1M00 - chains A and B; structure by X-ray diffraction, 2.05 A resolution.

Chain A (and B):
Molecule: Nitric-oxide synthase
Organism: Rattus norvegicus
Notes: EC 1.14.13.39; fragment: heme domain; chain B of this document is another copy of the same molecule, construct and numbering; everything in this record applies to it too
UniProtKB: P29476 (NOS1_RAT); numbering as in UniProt (aligned over 299-717)
Amino-acid sequence (419 residues; each row starts with the number of its first residue):
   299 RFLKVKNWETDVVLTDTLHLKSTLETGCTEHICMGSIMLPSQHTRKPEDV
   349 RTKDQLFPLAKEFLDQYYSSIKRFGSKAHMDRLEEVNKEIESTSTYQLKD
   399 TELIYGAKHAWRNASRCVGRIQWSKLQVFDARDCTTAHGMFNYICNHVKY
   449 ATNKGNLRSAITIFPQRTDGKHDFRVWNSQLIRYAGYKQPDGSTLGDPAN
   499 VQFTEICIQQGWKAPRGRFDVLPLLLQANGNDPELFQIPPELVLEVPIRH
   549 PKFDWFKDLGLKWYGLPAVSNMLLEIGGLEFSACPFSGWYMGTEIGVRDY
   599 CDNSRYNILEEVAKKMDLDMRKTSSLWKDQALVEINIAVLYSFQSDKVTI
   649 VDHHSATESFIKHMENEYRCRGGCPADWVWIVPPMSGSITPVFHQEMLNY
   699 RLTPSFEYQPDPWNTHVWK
Disordered / not traced: 339-349, 717 (chain B: 339-347)
Curated features (UniProtKB/Swiss-Prot):
  - binding site ((6R)-L-erythro-5,6,7,8-tetrahydrobiopterin): Ser-334, Val-677, Trp-678, Phe-691
  - binding site (heme b): Cys-415, Tyr-706
  - binding site (L-arginine): Gln-478, Trp-587, Tyr-588, Glu-592
  - mutagenesis: Tyr-588 (Y588F: No decrease in nitric-oxide synthase activity; Y588H: 50% decrease of nitric-oxide synthase activity; Y588S: 30% decrease of nitric-oxide synthase activity)
Ion coordination: Zn2+: Cys-326, Cys-331 (shared with Cys-326(B), Cys-331(B) of chain B); heme Fe near Cys-415 (its only coordinating residue here)
Residues lining bound ligands:
  - N-butyl-n'-hydroxyguanidine (BHH): Gln-478, Pro-565, Ala-566, Val-567, Ser-585, Gly-586, Trp-587, Tyr-588, Glu-592
  - tetrahydrobiopterin (H4B), molecule 1: Trp-306, Trp-676, Phe-691, His-692, Gln-693, Glu-694
  - tetrahydrobiopterin (H4B), molecule 2: Ser-334, Met-336, Arg-596, Val-677, Trp-678
  - heme (HEM): Trp-409, Ala-412, Arg-414, Cys-415, Val-416, Gly-417, Leu-424, Ser-457, Met-570, Phe-584, Ser-585, Gly-586, Trp-587, Met-589, Glu-592, Val-649, Trp-678, Phe-704, Tyr-706

How chain A and chain B interact:
Residue-residue contacts (123; chain A residue first):
  Leu-301(A) with Ile-330(B), hydrophobic
  Trp-306(A) with Met-336(B), hydrogen bond; Leu-337(B), hydrophobic
  Glu-307(A) with Asn-601(B), hydrogen bond; Ser-602(B), hydrogen bond (backbone-side chain)
  Ser-320(A) with His-329(B)
  Thr-321(A) with His-329(B)
  Leu-322(A) with His-329(B)
  Glu-323(A) with Glu-328(B)
  Thr-324(A) with Thr-327(B), hydrogen bond (side chain-backbone); Glu-328(B), hydrogen bond (backbone-backbone); His-329(B); Ile-330(B)
  Cys-326(A) with Cys-326(B), hydrophobic; Thr-327(B); Glu-328(B); Cys-331(B), hydrophobic
  Thr-327(A) with Thr-324(B), hydrogen bond (backbone-side chain); Cys-326(B)
  Glu-328(A) with Glu-323(B); Thr-324(B), hydrogen bond (backbone-backbone); Cys-326(B), hydrogen bond (backbone-backbone); Glu-328(B)
  His-329(A) with Ser-320(B); Thr-321(B), hydrogen bond (side chain-backbone); Leu-322(B), hydrogen bond (side chain-backbone); Thr-324(B); Tyr-698(B)
  Ile-330(A) with Leu-301(B), hydrophobic; Thr-324(B); Leu-696(B), hydrophobic; Asn-697(B); Tyr-698(B), hydrophobic
  Cys-331(A) with Cys-326(B), hydrophobic; Cys-331(B), hydrophobic; Leu-696(B); Asn-697(B), hydrogen bond (backbone-backbone)
  Met-332(A) with Leu-696(B), hydrophobic
  Gly-333(A) with Cys-331(B)
  Ser-334(A) with Trp-676(B); Glu-694(B); Met-695(B), hydrogen bond (side chain-backbone)
  Ile-335(A) with Glu-694(B); Met-695(B)
  Met-336(A) with Trp-306(B); Glu-694(B), hydrogen bond (backbone-side chain)
  Leu-337(A) with Trp-306(B), hydrophobic
  Val-595(A) with Ser-686(B)
  Arg-596(A) with Ser-686(B); Phe-691(B); His-692(B)
  Asp-600(A) with Ser-686(B); His-692(B)
  Asn-601(A) with Glu-307(B), hydrogen bond
  Leu-607(A) with Ile-687(B), hydrophobic
  Lys-620(A) with Gln-642(B), hydrogen bond
  Thr-621(A) with Asp-650(B), hydrogen bond; His-652(B); Ser-653(B), hydrogen bond
  Ser-622(A) with Leu-638(B); Gln-642(B), hydrogen bond; Asp-650(B)
  Ser-623(A) with Ile-635(B)
  Leu-624(A) with Val-631(B); Asn-634(B); Ile-635(B), hydrophobic; Leu-638(B), hydrophobic; His-651(B)
  Asp-627(A) with His-651(B), salt bridge; His-652(B), salt bridge; Met-683(B); Ser-684(B), hydrogen bond
  Gln-628(A) with Val-631(B); Glu-632(B), hydrogen bond; Ile-635(B)
  Leu-630(A) with Ile-687(B), hydrophobic
  Val-631(A) with Asp-627(B); Gln-628(B); Val-631(B), hydrophobic
  Glu-632(A) with Gln-628(B), hydrogen bond
  Asn-634(A) with Leu-624(B)
  Ile-635(A) with Ser-623(B); Leu-624(B), hydrophobic; Gln-628(B)
  Leu-638(A) with Ser-622(B)
  Gln-642(A) with Ser-622(B), hydrogen bond
  Asp-650(A) with Thr-621(B), hydrogen bond; Ser-622(B), hydrogen bond (side chain-backbone)
  His-651(A) with Leu-624(B); Asp-627(B), salt bridge
  His-652(A) with Thr-621(B); Leu-624(B); Asp-627(B), salt bridge
  Trp-676(A) with Ser-334(B); Val-677(B), hydrophobic
  Val-677(A) with Trp-676(B), hydrophobic
  Pro-682(A) with Ser-684(B); Gly-685(B), hydrogen bond (backbone-backbone); Ser-686(B), hydrogen bond (backbone-backbone)
  Met-683(A) with Asp-627(B); Ser-684(B)
  Ser-684(A) with Asp-627(B), hydrogen bond; Pro-682(B); Met-683(B); Ser-684(B)
  Gly-685(A) with Pro-682(B), hydrogen bond (backbone-backbone)
  Ser-686(A) with Val-595(B); Arg-596(B); Pro-682(B), hydrogen bond (backbone-backbone)
  Phe-691(A) with Arg-596(B)
  His-692(A) with Arg-596(B); Asp-600(B), salt bridge
  Glu-694(A) with Ser-334(B); Ile-335(B); Met-336(B), hydrogen bond (side chain-backbone)
  Met-695(A) with Ser-334(B), hydrogen bond (backbone-side chain)
  Leu-696(A) with Ile-330(B), hydrophobic; Cys-331(B); Met-332(B), hydrophobic; Ile-335(B), hydrophobic
  Asn-697(A) with Ile-330(B); Cys-331(B), hydrogen bond (backbone-backbone)
  Tyr-698(A) with His-329(B)
Other interface residues (no listed pair), chain A (62 interface residues in all): His-317, Cys-599, Ser-602, Lys-626, Ser-653, Ile-687
Other interface residues (no listed pair), chain B (65 interface residues in all): Val-303, His-317, Gly-325, Gly-333, Cys-599, Leu-607, Lys-620, Lys-626, Leu-630, Gln-693

In short:
The interface between chain A and chain B involves 62 residues on one side and 65 on the other; the contacts
include 32 hydrogen bonds and 5 salt bridges. Among the polar pairs are Asp-627(A)/His-651(B),
Asp-627(A)/His-652(B) and His-692(A)/Asp-600(B). Chain A binds heme, tetrahydrobiopterin and
N-butyl-n'-hydroxyguanidine.
Chain A and chain B are both Nitric-oxide synthase (Rattus norvegicus); the structure, Rat neuronal NOS heme
domain with N-butyl-N'-hydroxyguanidine bound, was determined by X-ray diffraction (same publication as 1LZX
and 1LZZ).
